PDB entry 4OX9 | X-ray diffraction, 3.80 A resolution | chains A and T of the 22 polymer chains in the assembly

# Chain A
Molecule: 16S rRNA
Source organism: Thermus thermophilus
Sequence (1513 nucleotides; each row starts with the number of its first residue; note: 42 numbers in that range are skipped by the numbering (no residue carries them; nothing is unmodelled there); a row labelled like 190A-190L holds insertion residues (190A, then the next letters in order); numbering starts at 0):
     0 UUUGUUGGAG AGUUUGAUCC UGGCUCAGGG UGAACGCUGG CGGCGUGCCU AAGACAUGCA
    60 AGUCGUGCGG G
    73 CCGCGGGGUU UU
    88 ACUCCG
    95 UGGUC
   101 AGCGGCGGAC GGGUGAGUAA CGCGUGGGU
  129A G
   130 ACCUACCCGG AAGAGGGGGA CAACCCGGGG AAACUCGGGC UAAUCCCCCA UGUGGACCCG
   190 C
190A-190L CCCUUGGGGUGU
   191 GUCCAAAGGG CUUU
   216 GCCCGCUUCC GGAUGGGCCC GCGUCCCAUC AGCUAGUUGG UGGGGUAAUG GCCCACCAAG
   276 GCGACGACGG GUAGCCGGUC UGAGAGGAUG GCCGGCCACA GGGGCACUGA GACACGGGCC
   336 CCACUCCUAC GGGAGGCAGC AGUUAGGAAU CUUCCGCAAU GGGCGCAAGC CUGACGGAGC
   396 GACGCCGCUU GGAGGAAGAA GCCCUUCGGG GUGUAAACUC CUGAA
   442 CCCGGGACGA AACCCCCGAC GA
   474 GGGGACUGAC GGUACCGGG
   494 GUAAUAGCGC CGGCCAACUC CGUGCCAGCA GCCGCGGUAA UACGGAGGGC GCGAGCGUUA
   554 CCCGGAUUCA CUGGGCGUAA AGGGCGUGUA GGCGGCCUGG GGCGUCCCAU GUGAAAGACC
   614 ACGGCUCAAC CGUGGGGGAG CGUGGGAUAC GCUCAGGCUA GACGGUGGGA GAGGGUGGUG
   674 GAAUUCCCGG AGUAGCGGUG AAAUGCGCAG AUACCGGGAG GAACGCCGAU GGCGAAGGCA
   734 GCCACCUGGU CCACCCGUGA CGCUGAGGCG CGAAAGCGUG GGGAGCAAAC CGGAUUAGAU
   794 ACCCGGGUAG UCCACGCCCU AAACGAUGCG CGCUAGGUCU CUGGGUCU
   848 CCUGGGGGCC GAAGCUAACG CGUUAAGCGC GCCGCCUGGG GAGUACGGCC GCAAGGCUGA
   908 AACUCAAAGG AAUUGACGGG GGCCCGCACA AGCGGUGGAG CAUGUGGUUU AAUUCGAAGC
   968 AACGCGAAGA ACCUUACCAG GCCUUGACAU GCUAGG
 1003A G
  1004 AACCCGGGUG AAAGCCUGGG GUGCCCC
1030A-1030D GCGA
  1031 GGGGAGCCCU AGCACAGGUG CUGCAUGGCC GUCGUCAGCU CGUGCCGUGA GGUGUUGGGU
  1091 UAAGUCCCGC AACGAGCGCA ACCCCCGCCG UUAGUUGCCA GCGGUUCGGC CGGGCACUCU
  1151 AACGGGACUG CCCGCGAAA
  1171 GCGGGAGGAA GGAGGGGACG ACGUCUGGUC AGCAUGGCCC UUACGGCCUG GGCGACACAC
  1231 GUGCUACAAU GCCCACUACA AAGCGAUGCC ACCCGGCAAC GGGGAGCUAA UCGCAAAAAG
  1291 GUGGGCCCAG UUCGGAUUGG GGUCUGCAAC CCGACCCCAU GAAGCCGGAA UCGCUAGUAA
  1351 UCGCGGAUCA G
 1361A C
  1362 CAUGCCGCGG UGAAUACGUU CCCGGGCCUU GUACACACCG CCCGUCACGC CAUGGGAGCG
  1422 GGCUCUACCC GAAGUCGCCG GG
  1446 AGCCUACGGG
  1459 CAGGCGCCGA GGGUAGGGCC CGUGACUGGG GCGAAGUCGU AACAAGGUAG CUGUACCGGA
  1519 AGGUGCGGCU GGAUCAC
Disordered / not traced: 0-4, 1535
Ion coordination: Mg2+ site 1 near A8 (its only coordinating residue here); Mg2+ site 2: G11, U12; Mg2+ site 3: U14, U17; Mg2+ site 4 near G21 (its only coordinating residue here); Mg2+ site 5: C48, G115; Mg2+ site 6 near A53 (its only coordinating residue here); Mg2+ site 7: C58, A59, U387; Mg2+ site 8 near G111 (its only coordinating residue here); Mg2+ site 9: A116, G117, G289; Mg2+ site 10 near A195 (its only coordinating residue here); Mg2+ site 11: G258, G266; Mg2+ site 12 near G299 (its only coordinating residue here); 48 more Mg2+ sites not listed
Ligand contacts: sinefungin (SFG): A1408, C1484, U1485
From the paper describing this entry:
  - conformationally variable residues: A1408
  - binding site for sinefungin: A1408

# Chain T
Molecule: 30S ribosomal protein S20
Source organism: Thermus thermophilus
Reference sequence: P80380 (RS20_THET8); numbering as in UniProt (aligned over 1-106)
Amino-acid sequence (106 residues; row label = number of the first residue in the row):
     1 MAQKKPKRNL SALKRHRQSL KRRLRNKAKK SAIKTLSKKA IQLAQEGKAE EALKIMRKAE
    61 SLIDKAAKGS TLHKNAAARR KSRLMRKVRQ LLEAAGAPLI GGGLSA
Disordered / not traced: 1-7
Ion coordination: Mg2+ near Thr35 (its only coordinating residue here)

# Interface between chain A and chain T
Pairs across the interface - 89 pairs, chain A then chain T:
  A60(A) with Leu10(T), phosphate contact
  G61(A) with Leu10(T), phosphate contact
  G102(A) with Arg17(T), salt bridge to the phosphate
  C103(A) with Lys14(T), phosphate contact; Arg17(T), salt bridge to the phosphate; Lys21(T), phosphate contact
  G104(A) with Lys14(T), hydrogen bond to the base; Gln18(T), hydrogen bond to the phosphate; Lys21(T), salt bridge to the phosphate
  G105(A) with Arg22(T), salt bridge to the phosphate
  C106(A) with Arg15(T), base contact
  G107(A) with Arg15(T), hydrogen bond to the base
  G108(A) with Arg15(T), base contact
  C132(A) with Lys74(T), hydrogen bond to the phosphate; Asn75(T), hydrogen bond to the phosphate
  U133(A) with Lys74(T), salt bridge to the phosphate
  C175(A) with Arg25(T), sugar contact
  C176(A) with Lys29(T), salt bridge to the phosphate
  C177(A) with Lys65(T), salt bridge to the phosphate
  C178(A) with Lys65(T), salt bridge to the phosphate
  A185(A) with Glu60(T), base contact; Ala78(T), phosphate contact; Lys81(T), hydrogen bond to the base
  C186(A) with Ala78(T), sugar contact; Lys81(T), sugar contact; Ser82(T), hydrogen bond to the sugar; Met85(T), hydrogen bond to the sugar
  C187(A) with Ser82(T), phosphate contact; Met85(T), sugar contact; Leu104(T), sugar contact; Ser105(T), hydrogen bond to the base
  C188(A) with Arg86(T), salt bridge to the phosphate; Arg89(T), sugar contact; Ser105(T), hydrogen bond to the base
  G190K(A) with Ser105(T), base contact
  U190L(A) with Ser105(T), hydrogen bond to the base
  G191(A) with Met85(T), base contact; Gly101(T), hydrogen bond to the sugar; Gly102(T), hydrogen bond to the sugar
  U192(A) with Arg57(T), phosphate contact; Glu60(T), hydrogen bond to the sugar; Gly102(T), sugar contact; Gly103(T), sugar contact
  C193(A) with Arg57(T), salt bridge to the phosphate; Glu60(T), sugar contact; Ser61(T), hydrogen bond to the phosphate; Asp64(T), hydrogen bond to the sugar
  C194(A) with Ser61(T), hydrogen bond to the phosphate; Asp64(T), sugar contact; Lys65(T), phosphate contact; Lys68(T), hydrogen bond to the sugar
  A195(A) with Lys65(T), phosphate contact; Lys68(T), hydrogen bond to the sugar
  U223(A) with Lys68(T), sugar contact
  G259(A) with Lys87(T), salt bridge to the phosphate
  G260(A) with Arg83(T), salt bridge to the phosphate
  U261(A) with Arg79(T), salt bridge to the phosphate; Arg83(T), hydrogen bond to the base
  A262(A) with Lys74(T), sugar contact; Asn75(T), hydrogen bond to the sugar
  A263(A) with Arg79(T), salt bridge to the phosphate
  C322(A) with Ser19(T), sugar contact; Arg23(T), sugar contact
  U323(A) with Ser19(T), sugar contact; Arg22(T), phosphate contact; Arg23(T), phosphate contact; Asn26(T), hydrogen bond to the phosphate
  G324(A) with Arg22(T), salt bridge to the phosphate; Asn26(T), phosphate contact; Ser70(T), hydrogen bond to the phosphate
  A325(A) with Ser70(T), phosphate contact; Lys74(T), phosphate contact
  G332(A) with Leu10(T), phosphate contact
  G333(A) with His16(T), hydrogen bond to the sugar
  G1438(A) with Lys34(T), salt bridge to the phosphate
  C1439(A) with Lys38(T), salt bridge to the phosphate
  G1453(A) with Leu36(T), sugar contact; Lys39(T), phosphate contact
  G1454(A) with Ala32(T), phosphate contact; Thr35(T), sugar contact; Lys39(T), salt bridge to the phosphate
  G1455(A) with Ala28(T), phosphate contact; Ser31(T), hydrogen bond to the phosphate; Ala32(T), hydrogen bond to the phosphate; Thr35(T), hydrogen bond to the phosphate
  C1459(A) with Leu24(T), sugar contact; Lys27(T), salt bridge to the phosphate; Ser31(T), hydrogen bond to the phosphate
  A1460(A) with Lys27(T), salt bridge to the phosphate
Also at the interface, not in a pair above, chain A (49 interface residues in all): C131, C174, G258, U1436
Also at the interface, not in a pair above, chain T (51 interface residues in all): Ser11, His73, Ala76, Arg80, Ala106

# Summary
The interface between chain A and chain T involves 49 residues on one side and 51 on the other, with 28
hydrogen bonds and 20 salt bridges. Polar contacts include G104(A)-Lys14(T), G107(A)-Arg15(T) and
A185(A)-Lys81(T). Bound to chain A: sinefungin. The paper reports a binding site for sinefungin at A1408(A);
conformational variability at A1408(A).
Chain A is 16S rRNA and chain T is 30S ribosomal protein S20, both from Thermus thermophilus; the structure,
Crystal structure of the aminoglycoside resistance methyltransferase NpmA bound to the 30S ribosomal subunit,
was determined by X-ray diffraction.
